Entry 5KX5 (X-ray diffraction, 2.50 A resolution); this record covers chains A and F of the 6 polymer chains in the assembly.

[Chain A]
Protein: Tubulin alpha chain
Organism: Ovis aries
Reference sequence: D0VWZ0 (D0VWZ0_SHEEP); the author numbering skips numbers that UniProt does not, so the offset changes along the chain: 1-438 = UniProt 1-438; 443-455 = UniProt 439-451
Amino-acid sequence (451 residues; row label = number of the first residue in the row; note: 4 numbers in that range are skipped by the numbering (no residue carries them; nothing is unmodelled there)):
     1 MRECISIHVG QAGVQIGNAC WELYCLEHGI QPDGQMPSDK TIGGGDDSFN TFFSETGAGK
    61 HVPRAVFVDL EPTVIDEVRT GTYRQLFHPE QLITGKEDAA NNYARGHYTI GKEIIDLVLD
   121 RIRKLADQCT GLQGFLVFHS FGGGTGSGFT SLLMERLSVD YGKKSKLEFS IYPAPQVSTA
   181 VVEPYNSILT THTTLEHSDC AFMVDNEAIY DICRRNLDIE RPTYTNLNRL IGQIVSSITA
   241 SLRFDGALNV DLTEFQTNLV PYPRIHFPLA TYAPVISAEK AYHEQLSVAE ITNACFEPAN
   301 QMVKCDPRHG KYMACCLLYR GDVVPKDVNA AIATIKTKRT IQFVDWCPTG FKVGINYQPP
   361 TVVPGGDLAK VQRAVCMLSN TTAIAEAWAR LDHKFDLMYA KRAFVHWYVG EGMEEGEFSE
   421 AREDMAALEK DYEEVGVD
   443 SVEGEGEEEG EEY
Disordered / not traced: 443-447, 451-455
Bound ions: Ca2+: Asp39, Thr41, Gly44, Glu55
Residues lining bound ligands: GTP (guanosine-5'-triphosphate): Gly10, Gln11, Ala12, Gln15, Ile16, Asp69, Asp98, Ala99, Ala100, Asn101, Ser140, Gly142, Gly143, Gly144, Thr145, Gly146, Ile171, Pro173, Val177, Ser178, Thr179, Glu183, Asn206, Tyr224, Leu227, Asn228, Ile231
Reported in the primary citation:
  - binding site for the ligand 6YK: Pro325

[Chain F]
Protein: TTL protein
Organism: Gallus gallus
Reference sequence: E1BQ43 (E1BQ43_CHICK); residues 1-378 here = UniProt positions 1-378
Amino-acid sequence (384 residues; each row starts with the number of its first residue):
     1 MYTFVVRDEN SSVYAEVSRL LLATGQWKRL RKDNPRFNLM LGERNRLPFG RLGHEPGLVQ
    61 LVNYYRGADK LCRKASLVKL IKTSPELSES CTWFPESYVI YPTNLKTPVA PAQNGIRHLI
   121 NNTRTDEREV FLAAYNRRRE GREGNVWIAK SSAGAKGEGI LISSEASELL DFIDEQGQVH
   181 VIQKYLEKPL LLEPGHRKFD IRSWVLVDHL YNIYLYREGV LRTSSEPYNS ANFQDKTCHL
   241 TNHCIQKEYS KNYGRYEEGN EMFFEEFNQY LMDALNTTLE NSILLQIKHI IRSCLMCIEP
   301 AISTKHLHYQ SFQLFGFDFM VDEELKVWLI EVNGAPACAQ KLYAELCQGI VDVAISSVFP
   361 LADTGQKTSQ PTSIFIKLHH HHHH
Disordered / not traced: 103-124, 153-159, 176-178, 363-372, 381-384
Differences from the reference sequence: expression tag (379-384)
Residues lining bound ligands: ADP (adenosine-5'-diphosphate): Lys74, Ile148, Lys150, Gln183, Lys184, Tyr185, Leu186, Lys198, Asp200, Arg222, His239, Leu240, Thr241, Asn242, Asp318, Met320, Ile330, Glu331

[Interface between chain A and chain F]
Contacting residue pairs (36):
  Gln176(A) - Pro56(F)
  Glu207(A) - His54(F)  salt bridge
  Glu297(A) - His306(F)
  Pro298(A) - Leu307(F)  hydrophobic
  Lys304(A) - His54(F)
  Asp306(A) - Arg66(F)
  Asp306(A) - Leu307(F)
  Arg308(A) - Pro300(F)  hydrogen bond (side chain-backbone)
  Arg308(A) - Ala301(F)
  Arg308(A) - Ile302(F)
  Arg308(A) - Ser303(F)  hydrogen bond (side chain-backbone)
  His309(A) - Arg66(F)  hydrogen bond (side chain-backbone)
  His309(A) - Gly67(F)
  His309(A) - Ala301(F)  hydrogen bond (side chain-backbone)
  Thr340(A) - Pro300(F)
  Thr340(A) - Ala301(F)
  Glu386(A) - Gly50(F)
  Glu386(A) - Arg66(F)  salt bridge
  Arg390(A) - Gly50(F)
  Arg390(A) - His54(F)  hydrogen bond
  His393(A) - Arg51(F)
  Leu397(A) - Asp33(F)
  Glu433(A) - Arg46(F)  salt bridge
  Gly448(A) - Arg44(F)
  Gly448(A) - Ala335(F)
  Glu449(A) - Asn10(F)
  Glu449(A) - Ser11(F)
  Glu449(A) - Ser12(F)  hydrogen bond
  Glu449(A) - Arg44(F)  salt bridge
  Glu449(A) - Pro336(F)
  Glu449(A) - Ala337(F)
  Glu450(A) - Arg202(F)  hydrogen bond (backbone-side chain)
  Glu450(A) - Asn333(F)
  Glu450(A) - Ala335(F)
  Glu450(A) - Pro336(F)
  Glu450(A) - Ala337(F)  hydrogen bond (backbone-backbone)
Other interface residues (no listed pair), chain A (21 interface residues in all): Cys305, Lys338, Ala389, Lys394
Other interface residues (no listed pair), chain F (28 interface residues in all): Glu55, Glu299, His308, Gly334, Tyr343

[Summary]
The interface between chain A and chain F involves 21 residues on one side and 28 on the other; the contacts
include 8 hydrogen bonds and 4 salt bridges. Among the polar pairs are Glu207(A)-His54(F), Glu386(A)-Arg66(F)
and Glu433(A)-Arg46(F). Ligands of chain A: GTP. From the paper: a binding site for the ligand 6YK at
Pro325(A).
Here chain A is Tubulin alpha chain (Ovis aries) and chain F is TTL protein (Gallus gallus). Entry 5KX5
(Crystal structure of tubulin-stathmin-TTL-Compound 11 complex) was determined by X-ray diffraction.
